PDB entry 7OGU | X-ray diffraction, 2.87 A resolution | chains AAA and BBB of the 3 polymer chains in the assembly

# Chain AAA
Name: Receptor-like protein kinase HSL1
Source organism: Arabidopsis thaliana
Notes: EC 2.7.11.1
UniProtKB: Q9SGP2 (HSL1_ARATH); numbering as in UniProt (aligned over 17-618)
Sequence (617 residues; numbered 12 to 628; the number before each row is that of its first residue):
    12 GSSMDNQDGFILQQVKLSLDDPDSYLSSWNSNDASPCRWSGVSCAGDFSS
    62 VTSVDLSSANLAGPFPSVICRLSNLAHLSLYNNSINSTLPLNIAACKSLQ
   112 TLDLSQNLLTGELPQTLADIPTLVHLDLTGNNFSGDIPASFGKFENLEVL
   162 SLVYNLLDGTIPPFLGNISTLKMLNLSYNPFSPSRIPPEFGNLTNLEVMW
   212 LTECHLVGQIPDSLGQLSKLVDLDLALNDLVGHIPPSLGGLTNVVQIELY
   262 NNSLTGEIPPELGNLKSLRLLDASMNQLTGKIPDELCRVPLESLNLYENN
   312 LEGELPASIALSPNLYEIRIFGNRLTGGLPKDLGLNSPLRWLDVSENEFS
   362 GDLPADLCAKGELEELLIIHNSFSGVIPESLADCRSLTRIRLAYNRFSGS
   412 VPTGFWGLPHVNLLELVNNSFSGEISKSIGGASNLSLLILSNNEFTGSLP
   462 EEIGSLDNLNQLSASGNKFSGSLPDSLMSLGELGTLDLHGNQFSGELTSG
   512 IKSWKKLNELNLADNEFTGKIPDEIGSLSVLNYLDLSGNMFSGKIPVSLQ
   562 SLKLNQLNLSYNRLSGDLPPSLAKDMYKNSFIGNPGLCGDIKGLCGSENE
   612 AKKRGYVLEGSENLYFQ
Unresolved in the structure: 12, 607-628
Cystine bridges: Cys48-Cys55, Cys81-Cys107, Cys369-Cys395, Cys599-Cys606
Covalent attachments: N-acetylglucosamine (NAG) linked to Asn97, Asn178, Asn186, Asn262, Asn429, Asn445, Asn569; glycan linked to Asn203
Construct notes: expression tag (12-16, 619-628)
Bound ions: Na+ site 1: Asn178 (together with N-acetylglucosamine); Na+ site 2: Asn239, Asn262 (together with N-acetylglucosamine)
Swiss-Prot annotation at these positions:
  - glycosylation (N-linked (GlcNAc...) asparagine): Asn93, Asn97, Asn143, Asn178, Asn186, Asn203, Asn262, Asn429, Asn445, Asn569

# Chain BBB
Name: Somatic embryogenesis receptor kinase 1
Source organism: Arabidopsis thaliana
Notes: EC 2.7.10.1, 2.7.11.1
UniProtKB: Q94AG2 (SERK1_ARATH); residue numbers follow UniProt; this construct covers 24-211
Sequence (203 residues; each row starts with the number of its first residue):
    20 GSSMASANLEGDALHTLRVTLVDPNNVLQSWDPTLVNPCTWFHVTCNNEN
    70 SVIRVDLGNAELSGHLVPELGVLKNLQYLELYSNNITGPIPSNLGNLTNL
   120 VSLDLYLNSFSGPIPESLGKLSKLRFLRLNNNSLTGSIPMSLTNITTLQV
   170 LDLSNNRLSGSVPDNGSFSLFTPISFANNLDLCGPVTSHPCPLEGSLENL
   220 YFQ
Unresolved in the structure: 20-26, 212-222
Cystine bridges: Cys58-Cys65, Cys202-Cys210
Covalent attachments: N-acetylglucosamine (NAG) linked to Asn104, Asn150, Asn184
Construct notes: expression tag (20-23, 212-222)
Bound ions: Na+: Cys58, Trp60, Val63
Swiss-Prot annotation at these positions:
  - region (Leucine-rich repeat receptor-like protein kinase binding): Thr59 to Asn78, Tyr97 to Ser102, Asp123 to Leu126, Phe145 to Arg147, Asp171 to Ser194
  - binding site (brassinolide): Phe61, His62
  - glycosylation (N-linked (GlcNAc...) asparagine): Asn104, Asn115, Asn150, Asn163, Asn184

# Interface between chain AAA and chain BBB
Pairs across the interface (26):
  Phe332(AAA) with Val55(BBB), hydrophobic
  Arg400(AAA) with Leu54(BBB); Thr59(BBB), hydrogen bond
  Arg402(AAA) with Thr59(BBB)
  Leu448(AAA) with Thr59(BBB)
  Asn471(AAA) with Phe61(BBB)
  Gly495(AAA) with Phe61(BBB)
  Glu520(AAA) with Arg73(BBB), salt bridge
  Val541(AAA) with Gly77(BBB); Asn78(BBB); Tyr101(BBB), hydrogen bond (backbone-side chain)
  Asn543(AAA) with Glu99(BBB); Tyr101(BBB), hydrogen bond
  Tyr544(AAA) with Arg73(BBB); Asp75(BBB), hydrogen bond; Tyr97(BBB); Glu99(BBB)
  Lys564(AAA) with Arg147(BBB)
  Asn566(AAA) with Tyr97(BBB); Glu99(BBB), hydrogen bond; Ser121(BBB), hydrogen bond; Asp123(BBB); Phe145(BBB); Arg147(BBB), hydrogen bond
  Gln567(AAA) with Tyr97(BBB)
  Met587(AAA) with Gln168(BBB)
Also at the interface, not in a pair above, chain AAA (20 interface residues in all): Glu309, Leu424, Glu493, Asn519, Ser540, Leu565
Also at the interface, not in a pair above, chain BBB (17 interface residues in all): Tyr125

# Summary
20 residues of chain AAA and 17 residues of chain BBB are in contact; the contacts include 7 hydrogen bonds
and 1 salt bridge. Polar pairs include Glu520(AAA)-Arg73(BBB), Arg400(AAA)-Thr59(BBB) and
Val541(AAA)-Tyr101(BBB). Covalently linked N-acetylglucosamine: at Asn97(AAA), Asn178(AAA), Asn186(AAA),
Asn262(AAA), Asn429(AAA) and Asn445(AAA) and 1 more.
Here chain AAA is Receptor-like protein kinase HSL1 and chain BBB is Somatic embryogenesis receptor kinase 1,
both from Arabidopsis thaliana. Entry 7OGU (Plant peptide hormone receptor complex H1C9S1) was determined by
X-ray diffraction (same publication as 7ODK, 7ODV, 7OGO, 7OGQ and 7OGZ).
